Entry 7ORL (electron microscopy, 3.60 A resolution); this record covers chains A and H of the 4 polymer chains in the assembly.

[Chain A]
Protein: RNA-directed RNA polymerase L
From: La Crosse virus
Notes: EC 2.7.7.48, 3.1.-.-
UniProtKB: A5HC98 (L_BUNLC); residue numbers follow UniProt; this construct covers 1-1031, 1039-2263
Chain sequence (2276 residues; each row starts with the number of its first residue; note: 7 numbers in that range are skipped by the numbering (no residue carries them; nothing is unmodelled there); a row labelled like 1031A-1031T holds insertion residues (1031A, then the next letters in order)):
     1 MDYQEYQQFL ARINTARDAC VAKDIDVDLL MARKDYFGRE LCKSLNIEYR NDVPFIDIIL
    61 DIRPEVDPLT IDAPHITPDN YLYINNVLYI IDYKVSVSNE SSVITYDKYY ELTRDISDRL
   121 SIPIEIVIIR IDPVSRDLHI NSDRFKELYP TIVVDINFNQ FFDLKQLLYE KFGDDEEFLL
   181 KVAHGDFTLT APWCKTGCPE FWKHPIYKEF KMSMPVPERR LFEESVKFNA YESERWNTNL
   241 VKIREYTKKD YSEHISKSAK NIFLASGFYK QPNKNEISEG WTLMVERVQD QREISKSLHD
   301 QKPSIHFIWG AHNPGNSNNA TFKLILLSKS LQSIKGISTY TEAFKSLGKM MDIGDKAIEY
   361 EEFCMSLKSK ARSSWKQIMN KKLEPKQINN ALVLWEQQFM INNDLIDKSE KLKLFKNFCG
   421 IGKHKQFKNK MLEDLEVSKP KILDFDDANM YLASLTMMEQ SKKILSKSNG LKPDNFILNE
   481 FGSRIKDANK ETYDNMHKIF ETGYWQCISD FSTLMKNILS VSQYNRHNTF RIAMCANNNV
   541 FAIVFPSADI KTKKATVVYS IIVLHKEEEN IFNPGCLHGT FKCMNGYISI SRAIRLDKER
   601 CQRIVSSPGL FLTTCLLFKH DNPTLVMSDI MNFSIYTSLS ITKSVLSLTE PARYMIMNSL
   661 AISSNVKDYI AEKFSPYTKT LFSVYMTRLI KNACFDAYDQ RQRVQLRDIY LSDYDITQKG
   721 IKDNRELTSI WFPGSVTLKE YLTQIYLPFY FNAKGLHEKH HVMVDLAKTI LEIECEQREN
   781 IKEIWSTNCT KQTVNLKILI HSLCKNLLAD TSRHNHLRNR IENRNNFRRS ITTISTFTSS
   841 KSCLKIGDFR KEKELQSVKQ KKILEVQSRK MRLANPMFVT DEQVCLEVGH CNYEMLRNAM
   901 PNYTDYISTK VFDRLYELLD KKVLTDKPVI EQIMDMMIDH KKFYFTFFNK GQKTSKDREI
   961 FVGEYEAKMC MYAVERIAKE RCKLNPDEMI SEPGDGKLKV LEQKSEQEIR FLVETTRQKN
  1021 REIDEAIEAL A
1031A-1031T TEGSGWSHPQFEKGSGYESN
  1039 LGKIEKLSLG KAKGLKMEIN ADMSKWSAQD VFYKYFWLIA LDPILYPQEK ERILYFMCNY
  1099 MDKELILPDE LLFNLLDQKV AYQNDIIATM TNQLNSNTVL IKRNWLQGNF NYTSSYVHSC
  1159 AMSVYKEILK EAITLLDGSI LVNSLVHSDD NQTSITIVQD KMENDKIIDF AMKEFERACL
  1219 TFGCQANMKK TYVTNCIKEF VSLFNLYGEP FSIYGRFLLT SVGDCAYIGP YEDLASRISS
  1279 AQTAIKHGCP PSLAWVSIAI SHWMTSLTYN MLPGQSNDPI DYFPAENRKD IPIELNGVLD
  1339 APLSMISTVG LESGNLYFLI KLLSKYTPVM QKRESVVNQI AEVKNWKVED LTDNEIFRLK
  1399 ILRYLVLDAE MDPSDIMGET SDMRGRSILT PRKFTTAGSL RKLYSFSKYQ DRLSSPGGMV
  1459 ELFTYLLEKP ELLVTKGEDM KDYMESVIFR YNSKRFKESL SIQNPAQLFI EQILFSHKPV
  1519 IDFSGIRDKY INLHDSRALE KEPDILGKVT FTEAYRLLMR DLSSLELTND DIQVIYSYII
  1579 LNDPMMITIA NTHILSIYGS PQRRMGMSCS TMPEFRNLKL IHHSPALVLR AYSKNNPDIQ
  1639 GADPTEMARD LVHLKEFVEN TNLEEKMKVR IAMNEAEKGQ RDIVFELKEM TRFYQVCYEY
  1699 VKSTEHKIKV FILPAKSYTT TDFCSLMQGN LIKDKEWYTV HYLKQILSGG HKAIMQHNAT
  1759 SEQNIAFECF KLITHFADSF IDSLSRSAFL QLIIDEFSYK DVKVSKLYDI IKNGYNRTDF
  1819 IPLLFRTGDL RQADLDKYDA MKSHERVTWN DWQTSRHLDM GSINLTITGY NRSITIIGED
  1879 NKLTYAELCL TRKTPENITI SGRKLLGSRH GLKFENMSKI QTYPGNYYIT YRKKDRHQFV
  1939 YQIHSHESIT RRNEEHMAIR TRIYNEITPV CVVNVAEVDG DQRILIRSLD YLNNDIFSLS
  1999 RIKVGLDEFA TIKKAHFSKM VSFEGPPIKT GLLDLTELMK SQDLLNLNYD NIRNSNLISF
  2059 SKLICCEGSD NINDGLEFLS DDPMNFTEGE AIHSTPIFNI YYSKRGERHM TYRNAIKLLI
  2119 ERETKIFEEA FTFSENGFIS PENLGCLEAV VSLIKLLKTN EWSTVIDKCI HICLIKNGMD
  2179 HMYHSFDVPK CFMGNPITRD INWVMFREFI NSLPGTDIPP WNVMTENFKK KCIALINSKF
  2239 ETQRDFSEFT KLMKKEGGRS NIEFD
Unresolved in the structure: 371-380, 857-869, 1031A-1031T, 1528-1537, 1958-1960, 2188-2198, 2238-2263
Construct notes: engineered mutation Lys34 (His in A5HC98); insertion (1031D-1031P)
Ion coordination: Mg2+ near Asp1188 (its only coordinating residue here); Zn2+: Cys2064, His2169, Asp2178, His2182
Ligand contacts:
  - mrna cap analog N7-methyl gpppg (GTG; 7-methyl-guanosine-5'-triphosphate-5'-guanosine): Tyr714, Val1845, Trp1847, Trp1850, Gln1851, Arg1854, Arg1907, His1908, Gly1909, Leu1910, Lys2011, Lys2012, Ala2013, His2014, Phe2015
  - pyrophosphate (POP): Arg958, Met1061, Ser1062, Lys1063, Trp1064, Gln1145, Asp1187, Asn1225
Swiss-Prot annotation at these positions:
  - binding site (Mn(2+)): Asp52, Asp79, Asp92, Tyr93
  - binding site (Mg(2+)): Asp1188
  - binding site (Zn(2+)): Cys2064, His2169, Asp2178, His2182
What the authors report for this chain:
  - mutagenesis - M989A, S991A: unchanged catalytic activity
  - binding site for the 15-nt RNA strand: Arg820, Arg824, Arg1614, His1620, His1621, Asp1641
  - mutagenesis - H34K: abolished catalytic activity (citing earlier work)
  - mutagenesis - M989A: decreased catalytic activity on 25-mer product
  - mutagenesis - I990A: increased catalytic activity on 25-mer
  - mutagenesis - S991A (13.8-fold): increased catalytic activity on replication products

[Chain H]
Molecule: 17-nt RNA strand
Sequence (17 nucleotides; numbered 1 to 17; the number before each row is that of its first residue):
     1 ACGAGUGUCG UACCAAG

[Chain A / chain H interface]
Residue-residue contacts (66; chain A residue first):
  Gln291(A) with U6(H), base contact
  Arg292(A) with U6(H), salt bridge to the phosphate
  Lys302(A) with C2(H), salt bridge to the phosphate; G3(H), salt bridge to the phosphate
  Pro303(A) with C2(H), phosphate contact
  His306(A) with C2(H), phosphate contact; G3(H), salt bridge to the phosphate
  Asn417(A) with A1(H), sugar contact
  Phe418(A) with A1(H), sugar contact
  Cys419(A) with A1(H), base contact
  Gly420(A) with U11(H), hydrogen bond to the sugar; A12(H), phosphate contact
  Ile421(A) with A12(H), phosphate contact
  Gly422(A) with A12(H), hydrogen bond to the phosphate
  His424(A) with U11(H), stacking on the base; A12(H), salt bridge to the phosphate; C13(H), phosphate contact
  Gln426(A) with C13(H), phosphate contact; C14(H), hydrogen bond to the phosphate
  Phe427(A) with C9(H), phosphate contact
  Lys430(A) with C9(H), phosphate contact
  Leu435(A) with U8(H), base contact
  Ser438(A) with G5(H), base contact; U6(H), sugar contact
  Lys439(A) with U6(H), hydrogen bond to the base
  Pro440(A) with G5(H), base contact; U6(H), sugar contact
  Lys441(A) with G5(H), base contact
  Ala548(A) with A12(H), base contact
  Arg592(A) with A1(H), sugar contact; C2(H), salt bridge to the phosphate
  Ala593(A) with A1(H), hydrogen bond to the sugar; C2(H), sugar contact
  Ile594(A) with C2(H), sugar contact
  Arg595(A) with A1(H), hydrogen bond to the base; C2(H), hydrogen bond to the sugar; G3(H), sugar contact; G10(H), base contact; U11(H), hydrogen bond to the sugar
  Arg600(A) with G3(H), hydrogen bond to the sugar; A4(H), salt bridge to the phosphate
  Thr642(A) with G3(H), phosphate contact; A4(H), phosphate contact
  Lys643(A) with A4(H), hydrogen bond to the phosphate; G5(H), salt bridge to the phosphate
  Tyr677(A) with G5(H), hydrogen bond to the base
  Lys679(A) with G5(H), hydrogen bond to the base
  His760(A) with U8(H), salt bridge to the phosphate; C9(H), hydrogen bond to the sugar
  His761(A) with A4(H), hydrogen bond to the sugar; G5(H), sugar contact; U8(H), salt bridge to the phosphate
  Val764(A) with G7(H), base contact
  Lys768(A) with G7(H), base contact
  His890(A) with G10(H), salt bridge to the phosphate
  Lys956(A) with U6(H), salt bridge to the phosphate
  Leu1113(A) with G7(H), base contact
  Asp1115(A) with U8(H), hydrogen bond to the sugar
  Gln1116(A) with G7(H), hydrogen bond to the base; U8(H), base contact
  Val1118(A) with U8(H), hydrogen bond to the base
  Tyr1120(A) with G7(H), stacking on the base; U8(H), base contact
  Asp1123(A) with G7(H), hydrogen bond to the base
  Ile1124(A) with G7(H), base contact
  Ile1125(A) with G7(H), base contact
Interface residues without a listed pair, chain A (54 interface residues in all): Gln301, Lys428, Ser547, Leu596, Ile641, Leu756, Glu758, Asn1112, Lys1117, Ala1119

[Summary]
Chain A and chain H form an interface of 54 and 14 residues respectively; the contacts include 18 hydrogen
bonds, 12 salt bridges and 2 aromatic stacking contacts. Among the polar pairs are Lys439(A)-U6(H),
Arg595(A)-A1(H) and Tyr677(A)-G5(H). From the paper: a binding site for the 15-nt RNA strand at Arg820(A),
Arg824(A) and Arg1614(A) among others; H34K of chain A abolishes catalytic activity; 4 substitutions were
tested in all.
Here chain A is RNA-directed RNA polymerase L (La Crosse virus) and chain H is a 17-nt RNA strand. Entry 7ORL
(La Crosse virus polymerase at transcription initiation stage) was determined by electron microscopy,
deposited together with 7ORI, 7ORJ, 7ORK, 7ORM and 7ORO.
